4CBF - chains A and B of the 6 polymer chains in the assembly; structure by electron microscopy, 4.10 A resolution (low resolution: residue-level contacts below are approximate; hydrogen-bond / salt-bridge calls are withheld).

== Chain A ==
Name: Envelope protein E
From: Dengue virus 2
UniProtKB: E0WXI2 (E0WXI2_9FLAV); aligned to UniProt positions 280-603 over residues 1-324 (the alignment contains insertions or deletions, so no single offset holds)
Amino-acid sequence (495 residues; numbered 1 to 495; the number before each row is that of its first residue):
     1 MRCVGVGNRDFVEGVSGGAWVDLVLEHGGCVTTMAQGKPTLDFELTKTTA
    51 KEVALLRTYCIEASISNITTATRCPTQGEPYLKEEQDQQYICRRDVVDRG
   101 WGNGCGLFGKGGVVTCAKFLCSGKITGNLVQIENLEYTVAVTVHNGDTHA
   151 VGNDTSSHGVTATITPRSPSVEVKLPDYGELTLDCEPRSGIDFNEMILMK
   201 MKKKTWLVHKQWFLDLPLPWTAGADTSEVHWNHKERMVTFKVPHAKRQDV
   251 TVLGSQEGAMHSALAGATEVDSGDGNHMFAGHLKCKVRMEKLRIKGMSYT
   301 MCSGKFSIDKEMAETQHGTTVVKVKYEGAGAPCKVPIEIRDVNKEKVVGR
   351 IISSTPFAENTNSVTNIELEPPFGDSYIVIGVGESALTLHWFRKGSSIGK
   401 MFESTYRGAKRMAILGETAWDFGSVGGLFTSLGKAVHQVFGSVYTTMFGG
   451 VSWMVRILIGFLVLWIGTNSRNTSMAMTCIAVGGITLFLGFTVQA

== Chain B ==
Name: M protein
UniProtKB: A4GV96 (A4GV96_9FLAV); aligned to UniProt positions 92-150 over residues 1-59 (the alignment contains insertions or deletions, so no single offset holds)
Amino-acid sequence (74 residues; numbered 1 to 74; the number before each row is that of its first residue):
     1 SVALTPHSGMGLETRAETWMSSEGAWKHAQRVESWILRNPGFALLAGFMA
    51 YMIGQTGIQRTVFFVLMMLVAPSY

== Chain A / chain B interface ==
Pairs across the interface - 2 pairs, chain A then chain B:
  Gly-266(A) / Ser-8(B)
  Gly-450(A) / Gly-9(B)
Also at the interface, not in a pair above, chain A (4 interface residues in all): Leu-264, Thr-268
Also at the interface, not in a pair above, chain B (5 interface residues in all): His-7, Thr-18, Trp-19

== Summary ==
The interface between chain A and chain B involves 4 residues on one side and 5 on the other.
Here chain A is Envelope protein E (Dengue virus 2) and chain B is M protein. Entry 4CBF (Near-atomic
resolution cryo-EM structure of Dengue serotype 4 virus) was determined by electron microscopy.
